5AN9 - chains A and N of the 11 polymer chains in the assembly; structure by electron microscopy, 3.30 A resolution.

Chain A:
Name: 60S ribosomal protein L3
Source organism: Dictyostelium discoideum
UniProt: P34113 (RL3_DICDI); residues 1-398 here = UniProt positions 1-398
Chain sequence (398 residues; row label = number of the first residue in the row):
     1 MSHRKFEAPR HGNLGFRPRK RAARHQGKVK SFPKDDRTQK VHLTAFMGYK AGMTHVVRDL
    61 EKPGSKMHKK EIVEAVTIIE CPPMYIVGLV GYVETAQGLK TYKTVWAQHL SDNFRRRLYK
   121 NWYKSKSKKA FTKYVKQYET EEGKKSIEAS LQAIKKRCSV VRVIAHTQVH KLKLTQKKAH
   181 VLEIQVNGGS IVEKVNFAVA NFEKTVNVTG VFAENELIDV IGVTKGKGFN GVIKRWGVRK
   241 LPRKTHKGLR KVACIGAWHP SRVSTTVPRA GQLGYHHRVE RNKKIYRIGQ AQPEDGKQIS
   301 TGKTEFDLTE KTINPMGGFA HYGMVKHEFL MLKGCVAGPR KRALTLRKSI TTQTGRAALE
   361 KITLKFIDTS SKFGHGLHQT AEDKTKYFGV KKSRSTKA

Chain N:
Molecule: 26S ribosomal RNA
Source organism: Dictyostelium discoideum
Sequence (3741 nucleotides; each row starts with the number of its first residue):
     1 UCCGCCUCAC CUUUGUAAGA UUACCCGCUG AACUUAAGCA UAUCAGUAAG CGGAGGAAAA
    61 GAAACUAACU AGGAUUCCGU CAGUAACGGC GAGUGAAGAC GGAAUAGCCC AAGGUUCAAA
   121 CCUGGAUCUC UUCGAGGUUA GGUGAUGUGA CCUAUGGACU GAUGGAGCCC GCUGUUGUGA
   181 CUGCUAAUUC CGUUUGGAAU UUCGAGUCGU AGAAGGUGAU AACCCUGUUC GCAGUAUCAC
   241 AACAGUUGGA CUUUGCCAUU AGCUCCACGA GUAGGAAUGU CUGAAAUUGC AUUCUGAAUG
   301 GGUGAUAAGA UUCAUCCAAG GCUAAAUAUA UGUUAGGAGA UCGAUAGCAU ACAAGUACCG
   361 UGAGGGAAAG GUGAAAAGAA CUUUGAAAAA AGGUUUAAAA GUAUUUGACA CCGUUUAUGU
   421 GGAAGCGUUU ACUUGGACCC CGAUUAAUGA CGUCGGUUUA GCUCUAAUUC UUAGGUGGCC
   481 AAAGUAGAGU GUUACGUGCU GAUCAAAAGG UAACGGACAU UUGAUUCAUU GGUUAUCGAC
   541 GAGGAAGGUA CUCUAAAUCG GCCAGUUACU AACGGGUGAG AUCUGAUGUU UAUAAAAUGG
   601 GGGAUGAGGC UUAUCGGCUU GCUGGUGGCU CGCUCUCAAU AAUGGAUAUU GGGUUUCAUC
   661 AAGAGUGCAA AAUGGUGGCA AUUCACUAUU AGUGGUUAUU AAUUUUGUUU GCGUGGCUUG
   721 GCCUUGUCUA CAGGUUAUCU UCGGAUGGCU UGUAGCUUUG UUGAACGCGU GGGCUUAAUG
   781 UUGUGAUUCU AGUAGCGUUA CCAUAUCGUU AGAGUGGGUU CAAUAAAUGU CCCGUCUUGA
   841 AACACGGAUC AAGGAGGCCG UUUUGUGUGC GAGUGUAAGA GUAAUUAAAA CUCUGACGCG
   901 UAUUGAAAGA AAGAAUACUC CAAAAGAUCG UAACUACGGU UACCUUCUGU AAGGAGUGCC
   961 CGAAUCAUGA GAACUCUGUU UCGAAAGGAU UUGCGGUUGA GCACCUAGAA UGGGACCCGA
  1021 AAGGUUGUGA ACUAUGCCUG AGGAAGGCGA AGUCAGGGGA AACUCUGAUG GAGGCUUGUC
  1081 GCAAUGCUGA CGUGCAAAUC GCUUGUCUAA CUUGGGUAUA GGGGCGAAAG ACUAAUCGAA
  1141 CAACCUAGUA GCUGGUUCCU UCCGAAGUUU CCCUCAGGAU AGCUGGAGCA GUAUUCUAGU
  1201 UCCAUCUUGU AAAGACAAUG AUUAGCAGUU UCGGGGGCGU AAUGCUCUCA GCUGAUUCUC
  1261 AAACUCUGAA CGGGUGGGUA UCAUUUUAAU UCACUUAAUU GGAUUUUAAA AUUAAAUUGC
  1321 ACAUGUGCAA UGAAAAAUAG GAGCUCUUAG UGGGCCAUUU UUGGUAAGCA GAACUGGCGA
  1381 UGUGGGUUGA ACCAAAUAUU GGGAUAAGAC GUCUAACAUU CACUAAUAGA UACCACAAAA
  1441 GGUGUUAGUU CAUUAAGACA GCAGGACGGU GGCCAUGGAA GUCGGUAUCC GCUAAGGAGU
  1501 GUGUAACAAC UCACCUGCCA AAUGGACUAG CCCUGAAAAU GGAUGACGCU AGCAGUGGAU
  1561 GGUCGAUGCC CAAUCGUUAA AAGAAGUGAU AAUACUUUUA ACGUGUAGGA AGGCGUGAAG
  1621 GUAACGUAGA AGCUUGAAUG UGAAUUCGAG UGGAGUUGUC UUUAGUGCAG AUCUUGAUGG
  1681 UAGUAGCAAA UAUUCAAAAG AAUUUACUUU GAAGGCCGAA GUGGGGAAGG GUUCCAUAAC
  1741 AAUGGAAUUC ACUUAUGGGU GAGUCGAUCC UAAGGUUUGG GUUAACUCUC UCUAAUAAGG
  1801 UUACUAGGUC AUUGGAUCGA AAGUGAAGGU GGCUUUAACA CUAGUGACUU UAUAGGCCGA
  1861 AAGGGAAGCG GGUUAAAAUU CCUGCACCAU CGAAUGGGAU AUUAGGGUAA CCGAUCGUAA
  1921 UCCGGGACAU CAAUUGGCGG UCGAGGAAGA GUUAUCUUUU CUUGUUAACA UUGUCUUGGG
  1981 GUCCUCCGAA UCAGGUCAAC UGGAGACGAG GAUUCAUCGC ACAAUGGAAG AGCACAGUCC
  2041 UUUGGAUUGG GUCUCGCAUC CGCUAAAUGG UCCUUGAAAA CCGGAUUAUG GUAUUUAAUC
  2101 CUAUUUGGUG UUCGUACCAA UAACCACAUC AGGUCUCCAA GGUGAAUAGC CUCUGGUCAA
  2161 AUGUAUUAAU GUAGAUAAGG GAAGUCGGCA AAACCGAUCU GUAACUUCGG GAUAAGGAUU
  2221 GGCUCUAAAG GCUGGUGGAG UGGACAUAUU GGAGUUUGCU AUUUGUUUUU UACUUUUAGG
  2281 AUGGGCAACU GUUUUGAAGG UUUAAGAUGG GUGGUAAUUC UUUCCAAUGU GAGGGCUUGC
  2341 UCGUUCUGCU UUACGAUUAA CAGCUAAUUU AGAACUGUGA CGAUCACCGG GAAUCCAACU
  2401 GUUUAAUUAA AACAAAGCAU UGCGAUAAGC UUAAAAGCUU UUGACGCAAU GUGAUUUCUG
  2461 CCCAGUGCUC UGAAUGUCAA AGUGAAGAGA UUCAACCUAG CACGGGUAAA CGGCGGGAGU
  2521 AACUAUGACU CUCUUAAGGU AGCCAAAUGC CUCGUCAUCU AAUUAGUGAC GCGCAUGAAU
  2581 GGAUCAAUGA GAUUCCCACU GUCCCUAACU ACUAUACAGC GAAACCACUG CAAGGGGAAC
  2641 GGGCCUUGCA AAAACAGCGG GGAAAGAAGA CCCUGUUGAG CUUGACUCUA GUCUGAUAUU
  2701 GCAUAGUGAC CUAAAAGGUG UAGAAUAGGU GGGAGGGGCA ACCCGACGGU GAAAUACCAC
  2761 CCCUUUUGGC GUUACUUUGC UAACUUGGAA UAACAGUACC UCAUAAUUCA UUUUAUGAUG
  2821 GUUUUGGUGA AUAAGCGGAU CAACCACGGG UGAAAUCUGU GCAAAUUGGG CAACUGAUUU
  2881 GUAUAGCAAA GUAGUCCCUC UGGUCCCGUA UUAUGUCGAC CAAGAACAGU UUCAGGUGGG
  2941 GAGUUUGGCU GGGGCGGCAC AUUUGUUAAA AGAUAACGCA AGUGUCCAAA GGCAGGCUCA
  3001 GUGAGAACAG AAAUCUCACG UAGAGUAAAA GGGCAAAAGC CUGCUUGAUU CUGAUUUUCA
  3061 GUACUAAUCG GAACUGGGAA ACCAGGGCCU AUCGAUCCUU UAUGUGCUUA AAUCUUAACC
  3121 CUAGAGGUGU CAGAAAAGUU ACCACAGGGA UAACUGGCUU GUGGCAGCCA AGCGCUCAUA
  3181 GCGACGCUGC UUUUUGAUCC UUCGAUGUCG GCUCUUCUUA UCAUUGUGAA GCAGAAUUCA
  3241 CAAAGUGUUG GAUUGUUCAC CCACUAACAA GGAACGUGAG CUGGGUUUAG ACCGUCGUGA
  3301 GACAGGUUAG UUUUACCCUA CUGUUGUCAA UUGUUUGCGU AAUAGUAGCA UGAUUUAGUA
  3361 CGAGAGGAAC UGUCAUGCCG GAUCACUGGU CUGUAGGUUU AUUUGACAAA AUAGUGACCU
  3421 GCCGCUACCA UCCGUUGGAU AAUGGCUGAA CGCCUCUAAG UCAGAAUCCA UUCUAGAAAC
  3481 GCAAACCAAA UGCUUUAGAG UGUGAAUGUU GUAGGUAACA UUAGGUUGUU GGUGGGGGAC
  3541 CACUUUCAAC UUUAAACCAU AUGAUUAAUC GCUGUUACAC UGCAGUUUCC UUCCGGUUAU
  3601 UGUGGUGGGU GGCUAAAUUC UAAUUUAUAU CCUCGUUCCG CUCAACUCUU CGAUUGUAGA
  3661 CGACUAUCAA AUGAACUAGG UGCUGUAAGC UUCCGAGUAG CGUUCAGUUA CGAGGGGUUG
  3721 AGGCUUUUCC AUUAGUUCUU U
Unresolved in the structure: 1-1220, 1271-1355, 1603-2391, 2701-2924, 3481-3741
Sequence notes: conflict C3119 (G in FR733594.)

Chain A / chain N interface:
Pairs across the interface - 246 pairs, chain A then chain N:
  Met1(A) with C3209(N), phosphate contact; G3210(N), hydrogen bond to the phosphate; G3211(N), hydrogen bond to the phosphate; G3276(N), phosphate contact; U3277(N), base contact; C3281(N), base contact
  Ser2(A) with G3210(N), phosphate contact; G3211(N), hydrogen bond to the phosphate; U3257(N), hydrogen bond to the sugar; C3275(N), sugar contact; G3276(N), phosphate contact
  His3(A) with G3272(N), base contact; A3273(N), base contact; G3276(N), base contact; U3277(N), base contact
  Arg4(A) with G3211(N), phosphate contact; U3257(N), hydrogen bond to the sugar; C3258(N), salt bridge to the phosphate
  Lys5(A) with U3213(N), salt bridge to the phosphate; C3214(N), salt bridge to the phosphate; U3215(N), base contact
  Phe6(A) with U3248(N), base contact; A3270(N), phosphate contact
  Glu7(A) with U3248(N), phosphate contact; U3249(N), phosphate contact
  Ala8(A) with C3214(N), base contact; U3215(N), phosphate contact
  Pro9(A) with U3248(N), phosphate contact
  Arg10(A) with U3215(N), phosphate contact; U3216(N), salt bridge to the phosphate
  His11(A) with C3214(N), salt bridge to the phosphate; U3215(N), hydrogen bond to the phosphate
  Gly12(A) with A3347(N), base contact; G3380(N), hydrogen bond to the phosphate; G3381(N), phosphate contact
  Asn13(A) with A3347(N), sugar contact; G3380(N), hydrogen bond to the sugar; G3381(N), hydrogen bond to the phosphate
  Leu14(A) with G3345(N), hydrogen bond to the sugar; U3346(N), sugar contact
  Gly15(A) with G3345(N), hydrogen bond to the base; U3346(N), sugar contact; C3473(N), base contact; U3474(N), sugar contact
  Phe16(A) with G3381(N), sugar contact; C3473(N), sugar contact; U3474(N), sugar contact
  Arg17(A) with G3323(N), phosphate contact; G3345(N), hydrogen bond to the phosphate; U3346(N), salt bridge to the phosphate
  Pro18(A) with G3323(N), phosphate contact; U3474(N), sugar contact; A3475(N), sugar contact
  Arg19(A) with G3323(N), phosphate contact; G3381(N), salt bridge to the phosphate; A3382(N), salt bridge to the phosphate
  Lys20(A) with G3323(N), phosphate contact; U3324(N), phosphate contact; A3475(N), phosphate contact; G3476(N), phosphate contact
  Arg21(A) with U3324(N), hydrogen bond to the phosphate; U3325(N), salt bridge to the phosphate
  Arg24(A) with C3338(N), salt bridge to the phosphate; G3339(N), salt bridge to the phosphate
  Lys28(A) with G3339(N), phosphate contact; U3340(N), salt bridge to the phosphate
  Val29(A) with C3473(N), phosphate contact; U3474(N), phosphate contact
  Lys30(A) with U3340(N), phosphate contact; A3341(N), base contact; A3475(N), base contact; G3476(N), base contact
  Ser31(A) with U3472(N), hydrogen bond to the phosphate; C3473(N), hydrogen bond to the phosphate
  Lys34(A) with U3471(N), hydrogen bond to the phosphate; U3472(N), salt bridge to the phosphate
  Lys50(A) with U3383(N), hydrogen bond to the phosphate; C3384(N), salt bridge to the phosphate
  Met53(A) with U3383(N), sugar contact; C3384(N), sugar contact; A3385(N), sugar contact
  Thr54(A) with A3385(N), hydrogen bond to the sugar
  His55(A) with A3385(N), hydrogen bond to the sugar; C3386(N), hydrogen bond to the sugar
  Lys62(A) with C3374(N), salt bridge to the phosphate; A3375(N), phosphate contact
  Pro63(A) with C3374(N), sugar contact
  Gly64(A) with U3373(N), sugar contact; C3374(N), sugar contact
  Ser65(A) with C3374(N), hydrogen bond to the phosphate; A3375(N), phosphate contact
  Lys66(A) with C3374(N), hydrogen bond to the sugar
  Ala75(A) with A3385(N), base contact
  Tyr92(A) with U3340(N), sugar contact
  Gly98(A) with U3340(N), sugar contact; A3341(N), sugar contact
  Leu99(A) with U3340(N), hydrogen bond to the sugar; A3341(N), phosphate contact
  Lys100(A) with G3339(N), base contact
  Thr101(A) with G3339(N), sugar contact
  Lys120(A) with G3337(N), sugar contact
  Asn121(A) with G3337(N), phosphate contact; C3338(N), hydrogen bond to the phosphate
  Tyr123(A) with U3335(N), hydrogen bond to the sugar; U3336(N), sugar contact
  Arg162(A) with G3339(N), hydrogen bond to the phosphate; U3340(N), salt bridge to the phosphate
  Val181(A) with C3338(N), sugar contact
  Leu182(A) with G3339(N), phosphate contact
  Glu183(A) with C3338(N), hydrogen bond to the sugar; G3339(N), hydrogen bond to the phosphate
  Thr224(A) with A3382(N), hydrogen bond to the phosphate; U3383(N), phosphate contact
  Lys225(A) with U3383(N), hydrogen bond to the phosphate; C3384(N), salt bridge to the phosphate; C3425(N), salt bridge to the phosphate; U3426(N), salt bridge to the phosphate
  Lys227(A) with U3383(N), salt bridge to the phosphate; U3426(N), phosphate contact
  Phe229(A) with A2656(N), base contact; G2657(N), sugar contact
  Ile233(A) with A2607(N), phosphate contact
  Lys234(A) with A2607(N), phosphate contact; A2608(N), salt bridge to the phosphate; U3426(N), sugar contact
  Arg235(A) with U3322(N), hydrogen bond to the sugar; G3323(N), salt bridge to the phosphate
  Val238(A) with U2606(N), phosphate contact; C3214(N), phosphate contact
  Arg239(A) with C2604(N), salt bridge to the phosphate; C2605(N), salt bridge to the phosphate; U2606(N), salt bridge to the phosphate; U3213(N), phosphate contact; C3214(N), hydrogen bond to the phosphate
  Lys240(A) with U2606(N), hydrogen bond to the phosphate; A2607(N), salt bridge to the phosphate
  Leu241(A) with U3213(N), sugar contact
  Arg243(A) with U3282(N), hydrogen bond to the phosphate; G3283(N), salt bridge to the phosphate
  Lys244(A) with U2602(N), phosphate contact
  His246(A) with C3281(N), sugar contact
  Lys247(A) with U3313(N), salt bridge to the phosphate
  Arg250(A) with A2607(N), salt bridge to the phosphate
  Lys251(A) with C2658(N), salt bridge to the phosphate; G2659(N), salt bridge to the phosphate
  Val252(A) with G2659(N), phosphate contact; U3213(N), sugar contact; C3214(N), sugar contact
  Ala253(A) with G2659(N), sugar contact; U3213(N), hydrogen bond to the sugar; G3280(N), base contact
  Cys254(A) with U3213(N), hydrogen bond to the base; C3214(N), base contact; G3276(N), hydrogen bond to the base; U3277(N), base contact
  Ile255(A) with C2658(N), sugar contact; G2659(N), phosphate contact; G2660(N), phosphate contact
  Gly256(A) with G2660(N), sugar contact; G3276(N), base contact; U3277(N), sugar contact
  Ala257(A) with G2660(N), hydrogen bond to the sugar; A3273(N), base contact; A3274(N), phosphate contact; G3276(N), sugar contact
  Trp258(A) with G2660(N), hydrogen bond to the sugar; G2661(N), sugar contact; G2662(N), phosphate contact; A2663(N), sugar contact; A3274(N), hydrogen bond to the base; G3276(N), hydrogen bond to the sugar; U3277(N), phosphate contact
  His259(A) with U1540(N), hydrogen bond to the base; C2640(N), hydrogen bond to the base; A3273(N), sugar contact; A3274(N), hydrogen bond to the phosphate
  Pro260(A) with U1540(N), base contact; G2660(N), hydrogen bond to the sugar; A3273(N), sugar contact
  Ser261(A) with A2632(N), phosphate contact; G2660(N), hydrogen bond to the base; G2661(N), hydrogen bond to the sugar
  Arg262(A) with G2660(N), sugar contact; A3320(N), sugar contact
  Val263(A) with G2660(N), sugar contact; A3320(N), hydrogen bond to the sugar; C3321(N), sugar contact
  Ser264(A) with U3215(N), sugar contact; C3321(N), hydrogen bond to the sugar
  Thr265(A) with C3321(N), phosphate contact; U3322(N), phosphate contact
  Thr266(A) with U3215(N), hydrogen bond to the phosphate; U3216(N), hydrogen bond to the phosphate
  Val267(A) with C3214(N), sugar contact
  Pro268(A) with C3214(N), phosphate contact; U3215(N), sugar contact
  Arg269(A) with G2657(N), base contact; C2658(N), hydrogen bond to the base; A3320(N), base contact; C3321(N), hydrogen bond to the base; U3322(N), hydrogen bond to the sugar
  Ala270(A) with U3322(N), hydrogen bond to the sugar
  Gly271(A) with U3322(N), hydrogen bond to the sugar; G3323(N), sugar contact
  Gln272(A) with G3323(N), hydrogen bond to the sugar; U3324(N), phosphate contact
  His276(A) with G3381(N), phosphate contact; A3382(N), salt bridge to the phosphate
  His277(A) with U3474(N), phosphate contact; A3475(N), phosphate contact
  Arg278(A) with G3381(N), sugar contact; A3382(N), hydrogen bond to the sugar; U3474(N), phosphate contact
  Val279(A) with C3473(N), phosphate contact; U3474(N), phosphate contact
  Glu280(A) with G3381(N), base contact; C3432(N), hydrogen bond to the sugar; C3433(N), sugar contact
  Arg281(A) with C3433(N), hydrogen bond to the sugar; G3434(N), sugar contact; U3472(N), hydrogen bond to the sugar
  Asn282(A) with C3433(N), sugar contact; G3434(N), hydrogen bond to the phosphate
  Lys283(A) with C3432(N), sugar contact
  Tyr322(A) with C3423(N), hydrogen bond to the sugar; G3424(N), phosphate contact
  Lys333(A) with C3433(N), salt bridge to the phosphate
  Gly334(A) with C3432(N), hydrogen bond to the sugar
  Cys335(A) with U3383(N), hydrogen bond to the sugar; U3431(N), base contact
  Val336(A) with A3382(N), sugar contact; U3383(N), sugar contact
  Ala337(A) with A3382(N), sugar contact
  Gly338(A) with U3383(N), hydrogen bond to the phosphate; C3384(N), phosphate contact
  Arg340(A) with A3385(N), salt bridge to the phosphate
  Ile350(A) with U3472(N), sugar contact
  Thr351(A) with U3435(N), hydrogen bond to the sugar
  Arg356(A) with C3374(N), salt bridge to the phosphate
  Lys372(A) with U3387(N), salt bridge to the phosphate; C3422(N), phosphate contact
  Phe373(A) with C3422(N), phosphate contact; C3423(N), phosphate contact
  Lys392(A) with G3396(N), sugar contact
  Ser393(A) with G3396(N), sugar contact
  Arg394(A) with A3395(N), sugar contact
Interface residues without a listed pair, chain A (121 interface residues in all): Ala22, Ala23, Gln26, Phe32, Gln97, Trp122, Ile164, Pro242, Pro339, Gln353
Interface residues without a listed pair, chain N (94 interface residues in all): C2603, U3206, C3212, A3269, G3278, U3314, C3379, U3436, C3480

Overview:
121 residues of chain A and 94 residues of chain N are in contact; the contacts include 67 hydrogen bonds and
36 salt bridges. Among the polar pairs are Gly15(A)-G3345(N), Cys254(A)-U3213(N) and Cys254(A)-G3276(N).
Here chain A is 60S ribosomal protein L3 and chain N is 26S ribosomal RNA, both from Dictyostelium discoideum.
Entry 5AN9 (Mechanism of eIF6 release from the nascent 60S ribosomal subunit) was determined by electron
microscopy together with 6QKL, 5ANB and 5ANC from the same study.
